PDB entry 8YBZ | electron microscopy, 4.80 A resolution (low resolution: residue-level contacts below are approximate; hydrogen-bond / salt-bridge calls are withheld) | chains F and I of the 9 polymer chains in the assembly

Chain F:
Protein: THSC20.HVTR26 (Fab26) - Heavy Chain
Source organism: Homo sapiens
Sequence (231 residues; row label = number of the first residue in the row):
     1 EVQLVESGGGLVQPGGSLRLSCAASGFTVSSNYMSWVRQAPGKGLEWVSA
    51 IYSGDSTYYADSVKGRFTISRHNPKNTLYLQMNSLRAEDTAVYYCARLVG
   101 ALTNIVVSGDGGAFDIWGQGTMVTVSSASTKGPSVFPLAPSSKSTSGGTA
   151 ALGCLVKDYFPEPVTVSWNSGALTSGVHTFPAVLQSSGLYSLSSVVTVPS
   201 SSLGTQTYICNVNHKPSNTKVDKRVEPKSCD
Not modelled in the structure: 231
Cystine bridges: C22-C95, C154-C210

Chain I:
Protein: THSC20.HVTR26 (Fab26) - Light Chain
Source organism: Homo sapiens
Sequence (216 residues; numbered 1 to 216; the number before each row is that of its first residue):
     1 SYELTQPASVSGSPGQSITISCTGTSSDVGSYNLVSWYQQHPGKAPKLMI
    51 YEVSKRPSGVSNRFSGSKSGNTASLTISGLQAEDEVDYYCCSYAGSSTWV
   101 FGGGTKLTVLSQPKAAPSVTLFPPSSEELQANKATLVCLISDFYPGAVTV
   151 AWKADSSPVKAGVETTTPSKQSNNKYAASSYLSLTPEQWKSHRSYSCQVT
   201 HEGSTVEKTVAPTECS
Not modelled in the structure: 216
Cystine bridges: C22-C90, C138-C197

Interface between chain F and chain I:
Inter-chain disulfides: C230(F)-C215(I)
Pairs across the interface (39; chain F residue first):
  W47(F) - W99(I)
  D61(F) - Y2(I)
  S108(F) - E52(I)
  G109(F) - E52(I)
  D110(F) - N33(I)
  G111(F) - L34(I)
  G112(F) - S36(I)
  F114(F) - Y38(I)
  F114(F) - P46(I)
  W117(F) - A45(I)
  W117(F) - P46(I)
  V135(F) - E127(I)
  F136(F) - S125(I)
  F136(F) - E127(I)
  F136(F) - E128(I)
  P137(F) - S125(I)
  P137(F) - E127(I)
  L138(F) - P123(I)
  K143(F) - T209(I)
  A151(F) - F122(I)
  L155(F) - V137(I)
  K157(F) - E128(I)
  K157(F) - K133(I)
  K157(F) - A134(I)
  K157(F) - T135(I)
  D158(F) - K133(I)
  H178(F) - Q171(I)
  F180(F) - L139(I)
  P181(F) - S179(I)
  V183(F) - E164(I)
  V183(F) - Y181(I)
  L184(F) - E164(I)
  S186(F) - E164(I)
  S191(F) - Y181(I)
  L192(F) - Y181(I)
  S193(F) - V137(I)
  S193(F) - Y181(I)
  V195(F) - L139(I)
  C230(F) - C215(I)  disulfide
Also at the interface, not in a pair above, chain F (38 interface residues in all): K43, G44, E46, A113, A139, L152, A182, Q185, K228
Also at the interface, not in a pair above, chain I (37 interface residues in all): S1, E3, K47, L48, Y89, T120, A131, S141, T166, A177, A178, S183

In short:
38 residues of chain F and 37 residues of chain I are in contact; the contacts include 1 disulfide bond.
Here chain F is THSC20.HVTR26 (Fab26) - Heavy Chain and chain I is THSC20.HVTR26 (Fab26) - Light Chain, both
from Homo sapiens. Entry 8YBZ (State - II: Spike 3-up RBD with THSC20.HVTR26 (Fab26)) was determined by
electron microscopy (same publication as 8YBS and 8YBY).
